9D4S - chains A and B of the 4 polymer chains in the assembly; structure by X-ray diffraction, 2.77 A resolution.

Chain A (and B):
Protein: Group II intron-like 4 reverse transcriptase
Notes: chain B of this document is another copy of the same molecule, construct and numbering; everything in this record applies to it too
Sequence (408 residues; row label = number of the first residue in the row):
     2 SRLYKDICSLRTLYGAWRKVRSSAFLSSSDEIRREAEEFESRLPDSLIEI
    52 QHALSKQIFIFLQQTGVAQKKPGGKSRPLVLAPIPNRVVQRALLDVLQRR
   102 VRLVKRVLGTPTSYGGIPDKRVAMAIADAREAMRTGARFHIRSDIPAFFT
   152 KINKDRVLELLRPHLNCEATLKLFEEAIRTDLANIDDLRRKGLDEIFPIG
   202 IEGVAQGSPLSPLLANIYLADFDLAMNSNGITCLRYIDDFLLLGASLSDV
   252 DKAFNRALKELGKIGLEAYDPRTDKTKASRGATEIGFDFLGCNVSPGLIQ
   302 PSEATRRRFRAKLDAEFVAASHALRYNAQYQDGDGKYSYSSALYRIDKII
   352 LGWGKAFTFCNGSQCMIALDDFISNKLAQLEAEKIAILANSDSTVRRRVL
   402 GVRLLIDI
Ion coordination: Mn2+: Asp145, Ile146, Asp239 (together with 2'-deoxycytidine-5'-triphosphate)
Residues lining bound ligands: 2'-deoxycytidine-5'-triphosphate (DCP): Lys72, Lys76, Arg78, Asp145, Ile146, Pro147, Ala148, Phe149, Phe150, Gln207, Ile238, Asp239, Asp240, Tyr270, Lys278
Reported in the primary citation:
  - conformationally variable residues (order/disorder transition): Gln65 to Arg78, Gly116 to Asp120, Arg190, Arg191, Lys192
  - binding site for the 18-nt DNA strand: Ser24, Ser28, Ser29, Arg78, Tyr237, Ile238, Thr306, Arg309, Lys313
  - Mn2+ coordination: Asp239
  - catalytic residues: Asp239
  - binding site for 2'-deoxycytidine-5'-triphosphate: Lys72, Lys76, Phe150
  - contacts within the chain: Ser30-Ile33 (hydrogen bond), Phe149-Ile238 (hydrophobic contact), Phe150-Ile238 (hydrophobic contact)
  - mutagenesis - S28G/S29G/S30G: decreased catalytic activity
  - mutagenesis - R34A/R35A, R35A, R35A/E38A: decreased catalytic activity on MMEJ
  - mutagenesis - D31A/R34A: unchanged catalytic activity on MMEJ
  - self-association interface (contacts with another copy of this molecule); pairs are residue here / residue on that copy: Arg12-Asp46, Tyr15-Tyr15, Arg19-Glu41 (salt bridge), Arg397-Glu382, Arg398-Asp371 (salt bridge), Arg404-Asp348 (salt bridge)

How chain A and chain B interact:
Contacting residue pairs (92):
  Leu11(A) - Pro45(B)
  Arg12(A) - Arg43(B)
  Arg12(A) - Pro45(B)
  Arg12(A) - Asp46(B)
  Tyr15(A) - Tyr15(B)  hydrogen bond
  Tyr15(A) - Glu41(B)  hydrogen bond
  Tyr15(A) - Leu44(B)
  Tyr15(A) - Pro45(B)  hydrophobic
  Arg19(A) - Glu41(B)  salt bridge
  Arg19(A) - Ser42(B)
  Arg22(A) - Tyr15(B)  hydrogen bond
  Arg22(A) - Arg22(B)
  Arg22(A) - Glu41(B)  salt bridge
  Glu41(A) - Tyr15(B)  hydrogen bond
  Glu41(A) - Arg19(B)  salt bridge
  Glu41(A) - Arg22(B)  salt bridge
  Ser42(A) - Arg19(B)
  Leu44(A) - Tyr15(B)
  Pro45(A) - Leu11(B)
  Pro45(A) - Arg12(B)
  Phe310(A) - Leu406(B)  hydrophobic
  Tyr340(A) - Tyr340(B)  hydrophobic
  Tyr340(A) - Leu401(B)
  Ser341(A) - Ser341(B)
  Ser341(A) - Leu344(B)
  Ser342(A) - Tyr345(B)
  Ser342(A) - Lys349(B)
  Leu344(A) - Ser341(B)
  Leu344(A) - Val403(B)  hydrophobic
  Tyr345(A) - Tyr345(B)  hydrophobic
  Ile347(A) - Val403(B)  hydrophobic
  Asp348(A) - Gly402(B)
  Asp348(A) - Val403(B)
  Asp348(A) - Arg404(B)  salt bridge
  Ile351(A) - Val403(B)  hydrophobic
  Ile351(A) - Arg404(B)
  Ile351(A) - Leu406(B)  hydrophobic
  Ile351(A) - Ile409(B)
  Leu352(A) - Arg404(B)
  Leu352(A) - Ile409(B)
  Trp354(A) - Leu406(B)  hydrophobic
  Gly355(A) - Ile409(B)
  Met367(A) - Leu406(B)  hydrophobic
  Ile368(A) - Ile407(B)  hydrophobic
  Leu370(A) - Leu406(B)  hydrophobic
  Asp371(A) - Arg398(B)  salt bridge
  Asp371(A) - Leu405(B)
  Asp371(A) - Leu406(B)  hydrogen bond (side chain-backbone)
  Asp371(A) - Ile407(B)  hydrogen bond (side chain-backbone)
  Ile374(A) - Arg398(B)
  Ile374(A) - Leu406(B)  hydrophobic
  Ser375(A) - Ser394(B)
  Ser375(A) - Arg398(B)  hydrogen bond
  Leu378(A) - Arg398(B)
  Leu378(A) - Leu401(B)  hydrophobic
  Leu378(A) - Val403(B)  hydrophobic
  Glu382(A) - Lys385(B)  salt bridge
  Glu382(A) - Leu389(B)
  Glu382(A) - Leu401(B)
  Lys385(A) - Tyr340(B)
  Lys385(A) - Glu382(B)  salt bridge
  Lys385(A) - Lys385(B)
  Arg397(A) - Leu378(B)
  Arg398(A) - Asp371(B)  salt bridge
  Arg398(A) - Ile374(B)
  Arg398(A) - Ser375(B)  hydrogen bond
  Arg398(A) - Leu378(B)
  Leu401(A) - Tyr340(B)
  Leu401(A) - Leu378(B)  hydrophobic
  Leu401(A) - Glu382(B)
  Gly402(A) - Asp348(B)
  Val403(A) - Ile347(B)  hydrophobic
  Val403(A) - Asp348(B)
  Val403(A) - Ile351(B)  hydrophobic
  Val403(A) - Leu378(B)  hydrophobic
  Arg404(A) - Asp348(B)  salt bridge
  Arg404(A) - Lys349(B)
  Arg404(A) - Ile351(B)
  Arg404(A) - Leu352(B)
  Leu405(A) - Asp371(B)
  Leu406(A) - Phe310(B)  hydrophobic
  Leu406(A) - Ile351(B)  hydrophobic
  Leu406(A) - Trp354(B)  hydrophobic
  Leu406(A) - Gly355(B)
  Leu406(A) - Leu370(B)  hydrophobic
  Leu406(A) - Asp371(B)  hydrogen bond (backbone-side chain)
  Leu406(A) - Ile374(B)  hydrophobic
  Ile407(A) - Ile368(B)  hydrophobic
  Ile407(A) - Asp371(B)  hydrogen bond (backbone-side chain)
  Ile409(A) - Ile351(B)
  Ile409(A) - Gly355(B)
  Ile409(A) - Thr359(B)
Also at the interface, not in a pair above, chain A (47 interface residues in all): Arg43, Asp46, Lys349, Lys356, Thr359, Leu389, Ser394
Also at the interface, not in a pair above, chain B (48 interface residues in all): Phe26, Ser342, Lys356, Met367, Ala379

In short:
The interface between chain A and chain B involves 47 residues on one side and 48 on the other; the contacts
include 10 hydrogen bonds and 10 salt bridges. Polar pairs include Arg19(A)-Glu41(B), Arg22(A)-Glu41(B) and
Asp348(A)-Arg404(B). From the paper: the catalytic residue Asp239(A); R34A/R35A, R35A and R35A/E38A of chain A
reduce catalytic activity on MMEJ; 5 substitutions were tested in all.
Both chains are Group II intron-like 4 reverse transcriptase. Entry 9D4S (Structure of G2L4 RT in complex with
15 nucleotide snapback substrate) was determined by X-ray diffraction together with 9D5X from the same study.
